PDB entry 6MHU | electron microscopy, 4.00 A resolution | chains F and B of the 4 polymer chains in the assembly

# Chain F
Name: Lipopolysaccharide export system permease protein LptF
Source organism: Escherichia coli (strain K12)
Reference sequence: P0AF98 (LPTF_ECOLI); residue numbers follow UniProt; this construct covers 1-366
Amino-acid sequence (366 residues; each row starts with the number of its first residue):
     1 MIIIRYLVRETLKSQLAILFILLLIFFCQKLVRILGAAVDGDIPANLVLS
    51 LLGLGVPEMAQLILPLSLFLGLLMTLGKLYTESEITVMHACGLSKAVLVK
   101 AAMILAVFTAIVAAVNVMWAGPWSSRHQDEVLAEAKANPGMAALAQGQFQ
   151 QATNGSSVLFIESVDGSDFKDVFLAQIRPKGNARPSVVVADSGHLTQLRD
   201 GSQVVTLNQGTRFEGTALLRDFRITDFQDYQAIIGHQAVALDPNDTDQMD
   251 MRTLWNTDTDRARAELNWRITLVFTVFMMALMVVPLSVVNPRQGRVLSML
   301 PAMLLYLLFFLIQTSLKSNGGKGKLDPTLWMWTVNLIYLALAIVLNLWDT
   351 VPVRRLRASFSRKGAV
Disordered / not traced: 1-4, 177-185, 199-202, 243-263, 350-366
Small-molecule neighbours: JSG ((2R,4R,5R,6R)-6-[(1R)-1,2-bis(oxidanyl)ethyl]-2-[(2R,4R,5R,6R)-6-[(1R)-1,2-bis(oxidanyl)ethyl]-5-[(2S,3S,4R,5R,6R)-6-[(1S)-1,2-bis(oxidanyl)ethyl]-4-[(2R,3S,4R,5S,6R)-6-[(1S)-2-[(2S,3S,4S,5S,6R)-6-[(1S)-1,2-bis(oxidanyl)ethyl]-3,4,5-tris(oxidanyl)oxan-2-yl]oxy-1-oxidanyl-ethyl]-3,4-bis(oxidanyl)-5-phosphonooxy-oxan-2-yl]oxy-3-oxidanyl-5-phosphonooxy-oxan-2-yl]oxy-2-carboxy-2-[[(2R,3S,4R,5R,6R)-5-[[(3R)-3-dodecanoyloxytetradecanoyl]amino]-6-[[(2R,3S,4R,5R,6R)-3-oxidanyl-5-[[(3R)-3-oxidanyltetradecanoyl]amino]-4-[(3R)-3-oxidanyltetradecanoyl]oxy-6-phosphonooxy-oxan-2-yl]methoxy]-3-phosphonooxy-4-[(3R)-3-tetradecanoyloxytetradecanoyl]oxy-oxan-2-yl]methoxy]oxan-4-yl]oxy-4,5-bis(oxidanyl)oxane-2-carboxylic acid): Leu22, Phe26, Gln29, Lys30, Arg33, Leu62, Leu66, Leu70, Met303, Tyr306, Leu307, Phe310
From the paper describing this entry:
  - binding site for JSG: Phe26, Lys30, Arg33, Leu307
  - mutagenesis - R33E: abolished growth

# Chain B
Name: Lipopolysaccharide export system ATP-binding protein LptB
Source organism: Escherichia coli (strain K12)
Notes: EC 3.6.3.-
Reference sequence: P0A9V1 (LPTB_ECOLI); residues 1-241 here = UniProt positions 1-241
Amino-acid sequence (251 residues; numbered -9 to 241; the number before each row is that of its first residue; numbers below 1 keep their minus sign (Met-9 is residue -9)):
    -9 MGHHHHHHHHMATLTAKNLAKAYKGRRVVEDVSLTVNSGEIVGLLGPNGA
    41 GKTTTFYMVVGIVPRDAGNIIIDDDDISLLPLHARARRGIGYLPQEASIF
    91 RRLSVYDNLMAVLQIRDDLSAEQREDRANELMEEFHIEHLRDSMGQSLSG
   141 GERRRVEIARALAANPKFILLDEPFAGVDPISVIDIKRIIEHLRDSGLGV
   191 LITDHNVRETLAVCERAYIVSQGHLIAHGTPTEILQDEHVKRVYLGEDFR
   241 L
Disordered / not traced: -9 to 1, 232-241
Sequence notes: expression tag (-9 to 0)
Curated features (UniProtKB/Swiss-Prot):
  - binding site (ATP): Gly36 to Thr43

# How chain F and chain B interact
Contacting residue pairs - 27 pairs, chain F then chain B:
  Arg5(F) - Ala101(B)
  Glu10(F) - Arg92(B)
  Glu82(F) - Ala87(B)
  Glu82(F) - Ser88(B)
  Glu82(F) - Ile89(B)
  Glu82(F) - Arg91(B)  salt bridge
  Ser83(F) - Glu86(B)  hydrogen bond
  Ser83(F) - Ser88(B)
  Glu84(F) - Ile89(B)
  Glu84(F) - Phe90(B)
  Thr86(F) - Leu72(B)
  Val87(F) - Phe90(B)  hydrophobic
  Met88(F) - Phe90(B)  hydrophobic
  His89(F) - Leu72(B)
  His89(F) - His73(B)
  His89(F) - Ala76(B)
  Ala90(F) - Ala76(B)
  Ala90(F) - Tyr82(B)  hydrophobic
  Cys91(F) - His73(B)
  Cys91(F) - Ala76(B)
  Cys91(F) - Val102(B)  hydrophobic
  Gly92(F) - Arg77(B)  hydrogen bond (backbone-side chain)
  Gly92(F) - Ile105(B)
  Leu93(F) - His73(B)
  Leu93(F) - Ala101(B)
  Ser94(F) - His73(B)
  Ser94(F) - Arg77(B)  hydrogen bond
Also at the interface, not in a pair above, chain F (15 interface residues in all): Lys95
Also at the interface, not in a pair above, chain B (18 interface residues in all): Ile80, Pro84, Arg150

# In short
Chain F and chain B form an interface of 15 and 18 residues respectively; the contacts include 3 hydrogen
bonds and 1 salt bridge. Polar pairs include Glu82(F)-Arg91(B), Ser83(F)-Glu86(B) and Gly92(F)-Arg77(B). From
the paper: a binding site for JSG at Phe26(F), Lys30(F) and Arg33(F) among others; R33E of chain F abolishes
growth.
Here chain F is Lipopolysaccharide export system permease protein LptF and chain B is Lipopolysaccharide
export system ATP-binding protein LptB, both from Escherichia coli (strain K12). Entry 6MHU (Nucleotide-free
Cryo-EM Structure of E.coli LptB2FG Transporter) was determined by electron microscopy, deposited together
with 6MHZ, 6MI7 and 6MI8.
